PDB entry 7MR3 | electron microscopy, 3.60 A resolution | chains D and X of the 5 polymer chains in the assembly

[Chain D]
Protein: RecBCD enzyme subunit RecD
Source organism: Escherichia coli (strain K12)
Notes: EC 3.1.11.5
UniProt: P04993 (RECD_ECOLI); numbering as in UniProt (aligned over 1-608)
Chain sequence (608 residues; numbered 1 to 608; the number before each row is that of its first residue):
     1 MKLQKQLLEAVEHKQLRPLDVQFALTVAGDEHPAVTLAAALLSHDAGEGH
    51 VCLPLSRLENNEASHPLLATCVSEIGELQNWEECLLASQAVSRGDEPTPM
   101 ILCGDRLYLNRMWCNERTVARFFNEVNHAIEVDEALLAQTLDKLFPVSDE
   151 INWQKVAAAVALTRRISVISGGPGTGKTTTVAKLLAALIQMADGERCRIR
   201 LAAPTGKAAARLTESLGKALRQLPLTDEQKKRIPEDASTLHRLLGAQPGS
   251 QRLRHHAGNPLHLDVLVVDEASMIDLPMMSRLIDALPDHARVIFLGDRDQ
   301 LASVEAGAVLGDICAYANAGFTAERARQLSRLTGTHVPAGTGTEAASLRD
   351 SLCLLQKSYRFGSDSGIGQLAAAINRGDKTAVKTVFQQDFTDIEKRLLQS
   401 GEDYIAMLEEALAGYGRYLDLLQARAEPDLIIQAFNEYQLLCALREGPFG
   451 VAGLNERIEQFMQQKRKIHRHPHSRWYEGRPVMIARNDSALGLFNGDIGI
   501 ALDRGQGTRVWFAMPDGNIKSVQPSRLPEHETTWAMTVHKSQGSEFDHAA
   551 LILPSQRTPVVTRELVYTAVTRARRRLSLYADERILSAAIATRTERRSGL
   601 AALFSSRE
Unresolved in the structure: 1, 607-608

[Chain X]
Molecule: 60-nt DNA strand
Sequence (60 nucleotides; each row starts with the number of its first residue):
     2 CTGGAGCATAAGATCCTAGTTTCATCCTTTAGGCTACTGCAGCTAGCTCA
    52 GGAGCCATGG
Unresolved in the structure: 26-61

[Interface between chain D and chain X]
Residue-residue contacts - 29 pairs, chain D then chain X:
  Pro204(D) - DG5(X)  phosphate contact
  Thr205(D) - DG4(X)  hydrogen bond to the phosphate
  Thr205(D) - DG5(X)  hydrogen bond to the phosphate
  Gly206(D) - DG5(X)  hydrogen bond to the phosphate
  Thr239(D) - DG5(X)  sugar contact
  Thr239(D) - DA6(X)  phosphate contact
  His241(D) - DG5(X)  sugar contact
  Ala246(D) - DA6(X)  sugar contact
  Gln247(D) - DA6(X)  base contact
  Gln247(D) - DC8(X)  hydrogen bond to the base
  Pro248(D) - DA6(X)  base contact
  Pro248(D) - DG7(X)  sugar contact
  Val304(D) - DT3(X)  sugar contact
  Glu305(D) - DG4(X)  hydrogen bond to the base
  Ala443(D) - DC2(X)  sugar contact
  Leu444(D) - DC2(X)  phosphate contact
  Arg445(D) - DC2(X)  hydrogen bond to the phosphate
  Arg445(D) - DT3(X)  salt bridge to the phosphate
  Arg486(D) - DG5(X)  hydrogen bond to the base
  Arg486(D) - DA6(X)  hydrogen bond to the base
  Asn487(D) - DG5(X)  hydrogen bond to the phosphate
  Asn495(D) - DG4(X)  hydrogen bond to the phosphate
  Asn495(D) - DG5(X)  phosphate contact
  Thr537(D) - DT3(X)  hydrogen bond to the phosphate
  His539(D) - DC2(X)  base contact
  His539(D) - DT3(X)  sugar contact
  Lys540(D) - DT3(X)  phosphate contact
  Lys540(D) - DG4(X)  salt bridge to the phosphate
  Val560(D) - DC2(X)  sugar contact
Interface residues without a listed pair, chain D (23 interface residues in all): Arg242, Asp275, Glu446

[In short]
Chain D and chain X form an interface of 23 and 7 residues respectively, with 11 hydrogen bonds and 2 salt
bridges. Among the polar pairs are Gln247(D)-DC8(X), Glu305(D)-DG4(X) and Arg486(D)-DG5(X).
Chain D is RecBCD enzyme subunit RecD (Escherichia coli (strain K12)) and chain X is a 60-nt DNA strand; the
structure, Cryo-EM structure of RecBCD-DNA complex with docked RecBNuc and stabilized RecD, was determined by
electron microscopy, deposited together with 7MR0, 7MR1, 7MR2 and 7MR4.
